1W88 - chains B and C of the 5 polymer chains in the assembly; structure by X-ray diffraction, 2.30 A resolution.

[Chain B]
Protein: Pyruvate dehydrogenase E1 component, beta subunit
From: Geobacillus stearothermophilus
Notes: EC 1.2.4.1
UniProtKB: P21874 (ODPB_BACST); residue numbers follow UniProt; this construct covers 1-324
Amino-acid sequence (324 residues; numbered 1 to 324; the number before each row is that of its first residue):
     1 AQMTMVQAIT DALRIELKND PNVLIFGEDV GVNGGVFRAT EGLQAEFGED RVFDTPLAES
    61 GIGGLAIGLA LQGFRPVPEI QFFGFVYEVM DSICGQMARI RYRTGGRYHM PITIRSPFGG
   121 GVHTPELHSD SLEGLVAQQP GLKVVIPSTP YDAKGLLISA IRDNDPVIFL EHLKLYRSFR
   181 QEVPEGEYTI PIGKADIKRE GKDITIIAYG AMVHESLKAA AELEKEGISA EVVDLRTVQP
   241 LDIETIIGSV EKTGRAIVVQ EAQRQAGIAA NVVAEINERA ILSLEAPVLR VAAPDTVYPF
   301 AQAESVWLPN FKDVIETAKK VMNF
Ligand contacts: thiamine diphosphate (TPP): E28, L57, E59, Q81, F85

[Chain C]
Protein: Pyruvate dehydrogenase E1 component, alpha subunit
From: Geobacillus stearothermophilus
Notes: EC 1.2.4.1
UniProtKB: P21873 (ODPA_BACST); numbering as in UniProt (aligned over 1-368)
Amino-acid sequence (368 residues; row label = number of the first residue in the row):
     1 GVKTFQFPFA EQLEKVAEQF PTFQILNEEG EVVNEEAMPE LSDEQLKELM RRMVYTRILD
    61 QRSISLNRQG RLGFYAPTAG QEASQIASHF ALEKEDFILP GYRDVPQIIW HGLPLYQAFL
   121 FSRGHFHGNQ IPEGVNVLPP QIIIGAQYIQ AAGVALGLKM RGKKAVAITY TGDGGTSQGN
   181 FYQGINFAGA FKAPAIFVVQ NNRFAISTPV EKQTVAKTLA QKAVAAGIPG IQVDGMDPLA
   241 VYAAVKAARE RAINGEGPTL IETLCFRYGP HTMSGDDPTR YRSKELENEW AKKDPLVRFR
   301 KFLEAKGLWS EEEENNVIEQ AKEEIKEAIK KADETPKQKV TDLISIMFEE LPFNLKEQYE
   361 IYKEKESK
Not modelled in the structure: 1-4, 269-289
Sequence notes: engineered mutation N180 (Asp in P21873), Q183 (Glu in P21873)
Ion coordination: Mg2+: D173, N202, F204 (together with thiamine diphosphate)
Ligand contacts: thiamine diphosphate (TPP): Y102, R103, I142, I143, I144, G172, D173, G174, G175, Q178, N202, F204, A205, I206, R267

[Chain B / chain C interface]
Contacting residue pairs - 50 pairs, chain B then chain C:
  D29(B) with A205(C); I206(C); S207(C), hydrogen bond; T208(C), hydrogen bond
  N33(B) with S207(C)
  P56(B) with S177(C); K212(C); Q213(C)
  L57(B) with G174(C); S177(C); Q178(C); Q213(C), hydrogen bond (backbone-side chain)
  A58(B) with S177(C); Q178(C)
  E59(B) with Q178(C), hydrogen bond
  Q81(B) with I206(C)
  E88(B) with N180(C)
  P125(B) with F74(C), hydrophobic
  E126(B) with I142(C)
  L127(B) with I142(C), hydrophobic; I143(C), hydrophobic
  H128(B) with I142(C)
  R264(B) with Q358(C)
  Q265(B) with N354(C)
  P294(B) with V340(C), hydrophobic; Q358(C); Y362(C)
  D295(B) with N354(C), hydrogen bond; L355(C); Q358(C), hydrogen bond (backbone-side chain)
  T296(B) with L343(C); I344(C); M347(C)
  V297(B) with M347(C)
  F300(B) with G124(C); H125(C); F126(C), hydrophobic; N129(C); Q338(C)
  A301(B) with R123(C); G124(C)
  Q302(B) with R123(C); G124(C), hydrogen bond (backbone-backbone); H125(C); Q338(C)
  A303(B) with Q338(C); L343(C), hydrophobic
  V306(B) with V340(C)
  W307(B) with V340(C), hydrophobic; L343(C)
Interface residues without a listed pair, chain B (29 interface residues in all): T55, G84, F85, P299, D313
Interface residues without a listed pair, chain C (31 interface residues in all): I144, G175, I346, K365

[Overview]
Chain B and chain C form an interface of 29 and 31 residues respectively, with 7 hydrogen bonds. Among the
polar pairs are D29(B)-S207(C), D29(B)-T208(C) and L57(B)-Q213(C). Thiamine diphosphate is bound between chain
B and chain C.
Here chain B is Pyruvate dehydrogenase E1 component, beta subunit and chain C is Pyruvate dehydrogenase E1
component, alpha subunit, both from Geobacillus stearothermophilus. Entry 1W88 (The crystal structure of
pyruvate dehydrogenase E1(D180N,E183Q) bound to the peripheral subunit binding domain of E2) was determined by
X-ray diffraction, deposited together with 1W85.
